6I1P - chains 6 and H of the 16 polymer chains in the assembly; structure by X-ray diffraction, 3.21 A resolution.

Chain 6:
Name: NADH-quinone oxidoreductase subunit 6
Organism: Thermus thermophilus HB8
Notes: EC 1.6.5.11
Reference sequence: Q56218 (NQO6_THET8); numbering as in UniProt (aligned over 1-181)
Chain sequence (181 residues; each row starts with the number of its first residue):
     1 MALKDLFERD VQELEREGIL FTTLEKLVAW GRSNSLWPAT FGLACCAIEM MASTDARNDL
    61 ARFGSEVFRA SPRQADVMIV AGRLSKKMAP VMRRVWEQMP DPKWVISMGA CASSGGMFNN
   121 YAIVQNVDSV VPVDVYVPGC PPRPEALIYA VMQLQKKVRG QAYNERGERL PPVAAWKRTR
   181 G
Disordered / not traced: 1-15
Curated features (UniProtKB/Swiss-Prot):
  - binding site ([4Fe-4S] cluster): C45, C46, C111, C140
Ion coordination: 4Fe-4S cluster Fe: C45, C46, C111, C140
Residues lining bound ligands: 4Fe-4S cluster (SF4): A44, C45, C46, G82, R83, G109, A110, C111, F118, G139, C140, P141

Chain H:
Name: NADH-quinone oxidoreductase subunit 8
Organism: Thermus thermophilus HB8
Notes: EC 1.6.5.11
Reference sequence: Q60019 (NQO8_THET8); numbering as in UniProt (aligned over 1-365)
Chain sequence (365 residues; numbered 1 to 365; the number before each row is that of its first residue):
     1 MTWSYPVDPY WMVALKALLV VVGLLTAFAF MTLIERRLLA RFQVRMGPNR VGPFGLLQPL
    61 ADAIKSIFKE DIVVAQADRF LFVLAPLISV VFALLAFGLI PFGPPGSFFG YQPWVINLDL
   121 GILYLFAVSE LAVYGIFLSG WASGSKYSLL GSLRSSASLI SYELGLGLAL LAPVLLVGSL
   181 NLNDIVNWQK EHGWLFLYAF PAFLVYLIAS MAEAARTPFD LPEAEQELVG GYHTEYSSIK
   241 WALFQMAEYI HFITASALIP TLFLGGWTMP VLEVPYLWMF LKIAFFLFFF IWIRATWFRL
   301 RYDQLLRFGW GFLFPLALLW FLVTALVVAL DLPRTYLLYL SALSFLVLLG AVLYTPKPAR
   361 KGGGA
Disordered / not traced: 1, 355-365

Interface between chain 6 and chain H:
Residue-residue contacts - 52 pairs, chain 6 then chain H:
  R16(6) with F68(H)
  G18(6) with F68(H)
  L24(6) with F68(H), hydrophobic
  L27(6) with I64(H), hydrophobic
  V28(6) with I64(H), hydrophobic; F68(H), hydrophobic
  W30(6) with V51(H), hydrophobic
  G31(6) with A61(H); I64(H)
  R32(6) with F68(H), hydrogen bond (side chain-backbone)
  N34(6) with V51(H); Q58(H), hydrogen bond (backbone-side chain)
  S35(6) with A61(H); K65(H)
  W37(6) with R36(H); D62(H); K65(H)
  A56(6) with V44(H), hydrophobic; R45(H)
  D59(6) with R45(H); M46(H)
  A61(6) with P48(H)
  R62(6) with G47(H); P48(H); R50(H); Q58(H)
  F63(6) with Q58(H), hydrogen bond (backbone-side chain)
  G64(6) with Q58(H)
  E66(6) with R36(H); R45(H), salt bridge
  V67(6) with R36(H)
  F68(6) with E225(H)
  R69(6) with E223(H), salt bridge; E225(H), salt bridge; W241(H)
  S71(6) with A224(H); T234(H)
  R73(6) with I72(H); V74(H); T234(H); Y236(H); S237(H)
  Q74(6) with T234(H); W241(H)
  A75(6) with K69(H)
  D76(6) with K65(H), salt bridge; K69(H)
  P100(6) with K69(H)
  D101(6) with E70(H)
  P102(6) with F68(H); K69(H), hydrogen bond (backbone-side chain); E70(H)
Other interface residues (no listed pair), chain 6 (34 interface residues in all): E17, T54, D55, A70, K103
Other interface residues (no listed pair), chain H (27 interface residues in all): H233, E235

Summary:
Chain 6 and chain H form an interface of 34 and 27 residues respectively, with 4 hydrogen bonds and 4 salt
bridges. Polar pairs include E66(6)-R45(H), R69(6)-E223(H) and R69(6)-E225(H). Ligands of chain 6: 4Fe-4S
cluster.
Chain 6 is NADH-quinone oxidoreductase subunit 6 and chain H is NADH-quinone oxidoreductase subunit 8, both
from Thermus thermophilus HB8; the structure, Respiratory complex I from Thermus thermophilus with bound NADH,
was determined by X-ray diffraction, deposited together with 6I0D, 6Q8O, 6Q8W, 6Q8X, 6Y11, 6ZIY and 3 further
entries.
